7ML1 - chains A and B of the 30 polymer chains in the assembly; structure by electron microscopy, 4.00 A resolution.

[Chain A]
Protein: DNA-directed RNA polymerase subunit
From: Saccharomyces cerevisiae
Notes: EC 2.7.7.6
Reference sequence: A0A6A5Q1P2 (A0A6A5Q1P2_YEASX); residue numbers follow UniProt; this construct covers 1-1733
Sequence (1733 residues; numbered 1 to 1733; the number before each row is that of its first residue):
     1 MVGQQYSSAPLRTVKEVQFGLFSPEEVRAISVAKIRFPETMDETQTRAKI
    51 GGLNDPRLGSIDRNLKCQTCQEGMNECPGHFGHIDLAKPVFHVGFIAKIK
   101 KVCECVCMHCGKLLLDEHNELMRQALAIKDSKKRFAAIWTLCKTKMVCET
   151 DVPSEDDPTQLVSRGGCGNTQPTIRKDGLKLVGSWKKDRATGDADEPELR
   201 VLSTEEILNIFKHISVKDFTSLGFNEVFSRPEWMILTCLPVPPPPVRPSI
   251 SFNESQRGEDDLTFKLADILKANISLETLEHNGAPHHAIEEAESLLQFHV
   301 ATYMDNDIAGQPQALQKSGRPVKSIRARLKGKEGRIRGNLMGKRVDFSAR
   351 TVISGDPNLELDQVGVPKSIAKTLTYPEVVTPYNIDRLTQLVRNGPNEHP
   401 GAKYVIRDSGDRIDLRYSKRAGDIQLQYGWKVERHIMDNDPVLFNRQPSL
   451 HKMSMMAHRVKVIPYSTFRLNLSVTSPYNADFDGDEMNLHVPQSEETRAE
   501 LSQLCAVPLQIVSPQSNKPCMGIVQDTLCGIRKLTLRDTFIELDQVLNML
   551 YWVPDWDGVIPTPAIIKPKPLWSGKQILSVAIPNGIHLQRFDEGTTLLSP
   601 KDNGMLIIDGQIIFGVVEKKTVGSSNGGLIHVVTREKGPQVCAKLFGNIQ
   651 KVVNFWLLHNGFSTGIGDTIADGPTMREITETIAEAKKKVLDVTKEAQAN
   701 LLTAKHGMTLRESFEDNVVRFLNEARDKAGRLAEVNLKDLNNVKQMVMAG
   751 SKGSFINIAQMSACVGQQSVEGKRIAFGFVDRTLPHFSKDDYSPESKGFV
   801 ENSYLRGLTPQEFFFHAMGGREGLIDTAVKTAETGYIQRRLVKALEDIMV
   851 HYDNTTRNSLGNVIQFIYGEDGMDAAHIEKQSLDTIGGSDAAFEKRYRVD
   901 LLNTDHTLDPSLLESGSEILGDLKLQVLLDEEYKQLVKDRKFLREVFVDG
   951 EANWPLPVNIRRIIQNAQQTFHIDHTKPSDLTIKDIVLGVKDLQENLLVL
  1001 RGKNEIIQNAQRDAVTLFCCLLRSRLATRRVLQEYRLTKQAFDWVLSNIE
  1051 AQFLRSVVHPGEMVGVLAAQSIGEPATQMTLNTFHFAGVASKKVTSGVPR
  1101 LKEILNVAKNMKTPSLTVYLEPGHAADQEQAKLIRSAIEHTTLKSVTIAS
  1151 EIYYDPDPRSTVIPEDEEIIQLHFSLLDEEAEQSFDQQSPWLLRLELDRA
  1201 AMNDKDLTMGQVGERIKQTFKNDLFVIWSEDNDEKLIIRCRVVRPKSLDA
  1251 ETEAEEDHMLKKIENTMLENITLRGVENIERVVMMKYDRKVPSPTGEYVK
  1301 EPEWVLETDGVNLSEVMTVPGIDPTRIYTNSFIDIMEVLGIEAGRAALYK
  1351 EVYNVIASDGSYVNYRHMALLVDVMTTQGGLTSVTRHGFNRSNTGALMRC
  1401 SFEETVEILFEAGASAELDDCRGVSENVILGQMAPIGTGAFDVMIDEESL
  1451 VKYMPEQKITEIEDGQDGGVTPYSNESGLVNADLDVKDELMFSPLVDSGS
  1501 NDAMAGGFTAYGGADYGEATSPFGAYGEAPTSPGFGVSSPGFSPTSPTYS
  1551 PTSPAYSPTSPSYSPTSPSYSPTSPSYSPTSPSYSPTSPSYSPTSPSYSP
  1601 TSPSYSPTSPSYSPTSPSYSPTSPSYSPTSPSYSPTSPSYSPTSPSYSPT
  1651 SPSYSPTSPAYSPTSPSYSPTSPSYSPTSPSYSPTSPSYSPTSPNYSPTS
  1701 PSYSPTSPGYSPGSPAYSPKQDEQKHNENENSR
Not modelled in the structure: 1-2, 155-163, 188-196, 1080-1092, 1176-1186, 1244-1253, 1453-1733
Bound ions: Zn2+ site 1: C67, C70, C77, H80; Zn2+ site 2: C107, C110, C148, C167; Mg2+: D481, D483, D485

[Chain B]
Protein: DNA-directed RNA polymerase subunit beta
From: Saccharomyces cerevisiae
Notes: EC 2.7.7.6
Reference sequence: A0A6A5Q4H2 (A0A6A5Q4H2_YEASX); numbering as in UniProt (aligned over 1-1224)
Sequence (1224 residues; numbered 1 to 1224; the number before each row is that of its first residue):
     1 MSDLANSEKYYDEDPYGFEDESAPITAEDSWAVISAFFREKGLVSQQLDS
    51 FNQFVDYTLQDIICEDSTLILEQLAQHTTESDNISRKYEISFGKIYVTKP
   101 MVNESDGVTHALYPQEARLRNLTYSSGLFVDVKKRTYEAIDVPGRELKYE
   151 LIAEESEDDSESGKVFIGRLPIMLRSKNCYLSEATESDLYKLKECPFDMG
   201 GYFIINGSEKVLIAQERSAGNIVQVFKKAAPSPISHVAEIRSALEKGSRF
   251 ISTLQVKLYGREGSSARTIKATLPYIKQDIPIVIIFRALGIIPDGEILEH
   301 ICYDVNDWQMLEMLKPCVEDGFVIQDRETALDFIGRRGTALGIKKEKRIQ
   351 YAKDILQKEFLPHITQLEGFESRKAFFLGYMINRLLLCALDRKDQDDRDH
   401 FGKKRLDLAGPLLAQLFKTLFKKLTKDIFRYMQRTVEEAHDFNMKLAINA
   451 KTITSGLKYALATGNWGEQKKAMSSRAGVSQVLNRYTYSSTLSHLRRTNT
   501 PIGRDGKLAKPRQLHNTHWGLVCPAETPEGQACGLVKNLSLMSCISVGTD
   551 PMPIITFLSEWGMEPLEDYVPHQSPDATRVFVNGVWHGVHRNPARLMETL
   601 RTLRRKGDINPEVSMIRDIREKELKIFTDAGRVYRPLFIVEDDESLGHKE
   651 LKVRKGHIAKLMATEYQDIEGGFEDVEEYTWSSLLNEGLVEYIDAEEEES
   701 ILIAMQPEDLEPAEANEENDLDVDPAKRIRVSHHATTFTHCEIHPSMILG
   751 VAASIIPFPDHNQSPRNTYQSAMGKQAMGVFLTNYNVRMDTMANILYYPQ
   801 KPLGTTRAMEYLKFRELPAGQNAIVAIACYSGYNQEDSMIMNQSSIDRGL
   851 FRSLFFRSYMDQEKKYGMSITETFEKPQRTNTLRMKHGTYDKLDDDGLIA
   901 PGVRVSGEDVIIGKTTPISPDEEELGQRTAYHSKRDASTPLRSTENGIVD
   951 QVLVTTNQDGLKFVKVRVRTTKIPQIGDKFASRHGQKGTIGITYRREDMP
  1001 FTAEGIVPDLIINPHAIPSRMTVAHLIECLLSKVAALSGNEGDASPFTDI
  1051 TVEGISKLLREHGYQSRGFEVMYNGHTGKKLMAQIFFGPTYYQRLRHMVD
  1101 DKIHARARGPMQVLTRQPVEGRSRDGGLRFGEMERDCMIAHGAASFLKER
  1151 LMEASDAFRVHICGICGLMTVIAKLNHNQFECKGCDNKIDIYQIHIPYAA
  1201 KLLFQELMAMNITPRLYTDRSRDF
Not modelled in the structure: 1-19, 77-83, 139-162, 468-473, 503-508, 669-674, 715-722, 1224
Bound ions: Zn2+: C1163, C1166, C1182, C1185

[Chain A / chain B interface]
Contacting residue pairs - 338 pairs, chain A then chain B:
  Q4(A) - R1159(B)  hydrogen bond (side chain-backbone)
  Q5(A) - R1159(B)  hydrogen bond (backbone-side chain)
  Q5(A) - L1175(B)
  S7(A) - R1159(B)
  S7(A) - H1161(B)  hydrogen bond
  S7(A) - Q1193(B)  hydrogen bond
  S8(A) - N1178(B)  hydrogen bond
  A9(A) - I1191(B)
  A9(A) - Q1193(B)  hydrogen bond (backbone-side chain)
  P10(A) - I1191(B)
  P10(A) - Y1192(B)
  P10(A) - Q1193(B)  hydrogen bond (backbone-backbone)
  L11(A) - Q1193(B)
  R12(A) - Y1192(B)
  R12(A) - Q1193(B)  hydrogen bond (backbone-backbone)
  R12(A) - I1194(B)
  R12(A) - T1218(B)
  V14(A) - I1194(B)  hydrophobic
  K15(A) - Y1217(B)
  K15(A) - T1218(B)
  K15(A) - R1220(B)  hydrogen bond (backbone-side chain)
  E16(A) - L1216(B)
  E16(A) - Y1217(B)  hydrogen bond (backbone-backbone)
  E16(A) - D1219(B)
  E16(A) - R1220(B)
  E16(A) - S1221(B)  hydrogen bond
  E16(A) - R1222(B)
  V17(A) - R1215(B)
  V17(A) - L1216(B)  hydrophobic
  Q18(A) - T1213(B)
  Q18(A) - R1215(B)  hydrogen bond (backbone-backbone)
  F19(A) - T1213(B)
  F19(A) - P1214(B)  hydrophobic
  G20(A) - I1212(B)
  G20(A) - T1213(B)  hydrogen bond (backbone-side chain)
  L21(A) - N1211(B)
  L21(A) - T1213(B)  hydrogen bond (backbone-side chain)
  L21(A) - R1215(B)  hydrogen bond (backbone-side chain)
  F22(A) - M1208(B)  hydrophobic
  F22(A) - N1211(B)  hydrogen bond (backbone-backbone)
  F22(A) - T1213(B)
  E26(A) - R1215(B)  salt bridge
  A29(A) - K1183(B)
  A29(A) - G1184(B)  hydrogen bond (backbone-backbone)
  I30(A) - T1170(B)
  I30(A) - K1183(B)
  T69(A) - I1172(B)
  T69(A) - K1174(B)
  Q71(A) - N1176(B)
  M74(A) - R1116(B)  hydrogen bond
  N75(A) - R1116(B)
  N75(A) - F1158(B)
  E76(A) - R1159(B)  salt bridge
  P78(A) - K1201(B)  hydrogen bond (backbone-side chain)
  P78(A) - Q1205(B)  hydrogen bond (backbone-side chain)
  G79(A) - Q1205(B)
  F81(A) - Q1205(B)
  F81(A) - M1208(B)  hydrophobic
  F81(A) - A1209(B)
  H92(A) - M1210(B)  hydrogen bond (side chain-backbone)
  F228(A) - R1215(B)
  L236(A) - N1211(B)
  P240(A) - M1208(B)
  P240(A) - N1211(B)
  P243(A) - Q1205(B)
  P245(A) - Y1198(B)
  V246(A) - L1202(B)  hydrophobic
  V246(A) - Q1205(B)
  V246(A) - E1206(B)
  N253(A) - R935(B)  hydrogen bond
  E254(A) - R884(B)  salt bridge
  E254(A) - I918(B)
  E254(A) - E923(B)
  E254(A) - L925(B)
  E254(A) - R935(B)  salt bridge
  Q256(A) - Y866(B)  hydrogen bond
  Y303(A) - A1209(B)
  M304(A) - A1209(B)
  M304(A) - M1210(B)  hydrophobic
  I325(A) - E1206(B)
  I325(A) - A1209(B)  hydrophobic
  I325(A) - M1210(B)  hydrophobic
  R328(A) - L1114(B)
  R328(A) - E1206(B)  salt bridge
  L329(A) - L1203(B)  hydrophobic
  L329(A) - E1206(B)
  R335(A) - L1114(B)
  R335(A) - L1202(B)
  R335(A) - E1206(B)
  I336(A) - L1203(B)  hydrophobic
  R337(A) - E1132(B)  salt bridge
  G338(A) - R1129(B)
  N339(A) - Q1117(B)  hydrogen bond
  N339(A) - A1199(B)
  L340(A) - A1199(B)
  L340(A) - A1200(B)
  M341(A) - E1132(B)
  G342(A) - R1129(B)  hydrogen bond (backbone-side chain)
  G342(A) - F1130(B)
  K343(A) - Q1117(B)
  K343(A) - F1130(B)  hydrogen bond (backbone-backbone)
  K343(A) - L1151(B)  hydrogen bond (side chain-backbone)
  K343(A) - S1155(B)
  K343(A) - D1156(B)  salt bridge
  K343(A) - P1197(B)
  R344(A) - P1118(B)
  R344(A) - V1119(B)
  R344(A) - E1120(B)  salt bridge
  R344(A) - G1127(B)
  R344(A) - L1128(B)
  R344(A) - R1129(B)
  R344(A) - S1155(B)
  V345(A) - L1128(B)  hydrogen bond (backbone-backbone)
  V345(A) - R1150(B)
  D346(A) - R1106(B)  salt bridge
  D346(A) - R1108(B)
  D346(A) - P1118(B)
  D346(A) - R1150(B)  hydrogen bond (backbone-side chain)
  D346(A) - A1154(B)
  F347(A) - R1106(B)  hydrogen bond (backbone-backbone)
  F347(A) - R1108(B)
  F347(A) - R1150(B)
  S348(A) - A1105(B)
  S348(A) - R1106(B)  hydrogen bond (backbone-backbone)
  S348(A) - L1128(B)
  A349(A) - H1104(B)
  A349(A) - A1105(B)  hydrophobic
  A349(A) - L1128(B)
  R350(A) - K1102(B)
  R350(A) - I1103(B)
  R350(A) - H1104(B)  hydrogen bond (backbone-backbone)
  R350(A) - L1128(B)
  T351(A) - I1103(B)
  D356(A) - Y833(B)  hydrogen bond
  P357(A) - G832(B)
  P357(A) - Y833(B)
  P357(A) - Q835(B)
  N358(A) - Y833(B)  hydrogen bond
  L374(A) - R1106(B)
  R412(A) - R1108(B)
  E433(A) - R1108(B)  salt bridge
  L443(A) - M1138(B)  hydrophobic
  L443(A) - F1146(B)  hydrophobic
  N445(A) - E1134(B)
  Q447(A) - R1129(B)
  Q447(A) - E1134(B)
  P448(A) - M1133(B)
  S449(A) - M1133(B)
  S449(A) - E1134(B)
  S449(A) - C1137(B)  hydrogen bond (backbone-side chain)
  H451(A) - C1137(B)  hydrogen bond (backbone-side chain)
  K452(A) - A1140(B)
  K452(A) - H1141(B)  hydrogen bond (backbone-side chain)
  M455(A) - E1134(B)
  M455(A) - C1137(B)  hydrophobic
  M455(A) - M1138(B)  hydrophobic
  M455(A) - H1141(B)  hydrogen bond (backbone-side chain)
  Y465(A) - Q975(B)
  Y465(A) - I976(B)  hydrophobic
  S466(A) - Q975(B)
  S466(A) - V1099(B)
  S466(A) - I1103(B)
  T467(A) - I976(B)
  T467(A) - G977(B)
  R469(A) - G991(B)  hydrogen bond (side chain-backbone)
  L472(A) - Q835(B)
  L472(A) - E836(B)
  D481(A) - E836(B)
  F482(A) - Q835(B)
  F482(A) - E836(B)  hydrogen bond (backbone-backbone)
  F482(A) - D837(B)
  F482(A) - S838(B)
  F482(A) - T989(B)
  D483(A) - K979(B)
  D483(A) - K987(B)
  G484(A) - K979(B)
  G484(A) - T989(B)
  E486(A) - K1102(B)  salt bridge
  N488(A) - L1128(B)
  H490(A) - F1130(B)
  V491(A) - R1150(B)  hydrogen bond (backbone-side chain)
  P492(A) - E1149(B)
  P492(A) - R1150(B)
  Q493(A) - E1149(B)  hydrogen bond (backbone-side chain)
  E496(A) - S1145(B)  hydrogen bond
  T497(A) - F1146(B)
  T497(A) - E1149(B)
  E500(A) - A1143(B)
  E500(A) - A1144(B)  hydrogen bond (side chain-backbone)
  E500(A) - S1145(B)  hydrogen bond
  E500(A) - F1146(B)  hydrogen bond (side chain-backbone)
  L501(A) - F1146(B)  hydrophobic
  L504(A) - H1141(B)
  C505(A) - M1138(B)  hydrophobic
  C505(A) - H1141(B)
  Q525(A) - Q835(B)
  Q525(A) - E836(B)  hydrogen bond
  Q525(A) - H1015(B)
  D526(A) - C829(B)
  D526(A) - Q835(B)
  D526(A) - N1013(B)  hydrogen bond
  D526(A) - H1015(B)  salt bridge
  T527(A) - Q835(B)
  C529(A) - H1015(B)
  L657(A) - C829(B)  hydrophobic
  L658(A) - Y830(B)
  L658(A) - S831(B)
  L658(A) - N1074(B)
  H659(A) - N1074(B)
  H659(A) - T1077(B)
  N660(A) - M1082(B)  hydrogen bond (backbone-backbone)
  N660(A) - A1083(B)  hydrogen bond (backbone-backbone)
  G661(A) - L1081(B)
  G661(A) - A1083(B)
  F662(A) - A828(B)
  F662(A) - C829(B)  hydrogen bond (backbone-backbone)
  S663(A) - I827(B)  hydrogen bond (side chain-backbone)
  S663(A) - Q1084(B)
  S663(A) - I1085(B)
  S663(A) - F1086(B)  hydrogen bond (side chain-backbone)
  T664(A) - P1014(B)
  T664(A) - F1086(B)
  G665(A) - F1069(B)
  G665(A) - F1086(B)
  I666(A) - L1026(B)  hydrophobic
  I666(A) - I1027(B)  hydrophobic
  I666(A) - F1086(B)
  I670(A) - R1067(B)
  M746(A) - H1015(B)
  M746(A) - P1018(B)  hydrophobic
  S751(A) - H1015(B)  hydrogen bond
  K752(A) - H1015(B)
  N757(A) - P1018(B)
  N757(A) - S1019(B)  hydrogen bond (side chain-backbone)
  N757(A) - M1021(B)
  Q760(A) - M1021(B)
  M761(A) - V1023(B)  hydrophobic
  E771(A) - Q513(B)
  I775(A) - N516(B)
  A776(A) - N516(B)
  G778(A) - H515(B)
  G778(A) - N516(B)  hydrogen bond (backbone-side chain)
  F779(A) - N516(B)
  F779(A) - T517(B)
  F779(A) - E699(B)
  V780(A) - E699(B)
  R782(A) - E698(B)  hydrogen bond (side chain-backbone)
  R782(A) - E699(B)  hydrogen bond (side chain-backbone)
  R782(A) - S700(B)
  R782(A) - I701(B)  hydrogen bond (side chain-backbone)
  T783(A) - N516(B)  hydrogen bond (backbone-side chain)
  P785(A) - I701(B)
  P785(A) - L702(B)
  P785(A) - I703(B)  hydrogen bond (backbone-backbone)
  H786(A) - W519(B)
  H786(A) - L702(B)
  H786(A) - I703(B)
  H786(A) - M705(B)
  H786(A) - E742(B)  salt bridge
  E795(A) - V731(B)
  E801(A) - I729(B)
  N802(A) - R728(B)
  N802(A) - I729(B)  hydrogen bond (side chain-backbone)
  Y804(A) - H761(B)
  Y804(A) - N762(B)
  Y804(A) - Q763(B)
  Y804(A) - M1021(B)  hydrophobic
  Y804(A) - V1023(B)  hydrophobic
  L805(A) - H761(B)  hydrogen bond (backbone-side chain)
  L805(A) - V1052(B)
  R806(A) - P725(B)  hydrogen bond (side chain-backbone)
  R806(A) - A726(B)
  R806(A) - K727(B)  hydrogen bond (side chain-backbone)
  R806(A) - R728(B)
  R806(A) - I729(B)
  R806(A) - H761(B)
  G807(A) - R728(B)
  G807(A) - D760(B)
  G807(A) - H761(B)  hydrogen bond (backbone-side chain)
  L808(A) - R728(B)
  L808(A) - D760(B)  hydrogen bond (backbone-backbone)
  L808(A) - F1047(B)
  T809(A) - R728(B)
  T809(A) - I729(B)
  T809(A) - R730(B)
  T809(A) - F1047(B)
  P810(A) - M705(B)  hydrophobic
  P810(A) - P745(B)  hydrophobic
  P810(A) - F1047(B)
  Q811(A) - M705(B)
  E812(A) - I729(B)
  F813(A) - P759(B)
  F813(A) - D760(B)
  F813(A) - N767(B)
  F813(A) - F1047(B)  hydrophobic
  F814(A) - W519(B)  hydrophobic
  H816(A) - N762(B)
  H816(A) - Q763(B)
  H816(A) - S764(B)  hydrogen bond (backbone-side chain)
  A817(A) - P524(B)
  A817(A) - S764(B)
  M818(A) - L514(B)
  G820(A) - S764(B)
  R821(A) - R512(B)  hydrogen bond (side chain-backbone)
  R821(A) - L514(B)
  R821(A) - T527(B)
  L824(A) - Y769(B)
  I825(A) - R512(B)
  I825(A) - Q513(B)
  I825(A) - C533(B)  hydrophobic
  Q838(A) - M1133(B)
  V842(A) - D1136(B)
  E846(A) - R1135(B)  salt bridge
  V1066(A) - I1139(B)  hydrophobic
  Q1070(A) - D1136(B)
  Q1070(A) - C1137(B)
  L1409(A) - L1207(B)  hydrophobic
  F1410(A) - M1210(B)  hydrophobic
  F1410(A) - I1212(B)  hydrophobic
  D1420(A) - R1220(B)
  V1424(A) - I1139(B)  hydrophobic
  V1428(A) - R1135(B)
  V1428(A) - L1151(B)
  I1429(A) - P1197(B)
  I1429(A) - A1200(B)
  L1430(A) - H1195(B)
  L1430(A) - I1196(B)
  L1430(A) - P1197(B)
  G1431(A) - M1152(B)
  G1431(A) - P1197(B)
  M1433(A) - S1145(B)
  I1436(A) - G1142(B)
  I1436(A) - A1144(B)
  G1437(A) - G1142(B)
  T1438(A) - G1142(B)  hydrogen bond (backbone-backbone)
  T1438(A) - A1144(B)  hydrogen bond (side chain-backbone)
  T1438(A) - S1145(B)  hydrogen bond
  G1439(A) - A1144(B)
Interface residues without a listed pair, chain A (202 interface residues in all): T13, V27, V32, N64, C70, C77, F95, W233, C238, L239, P242, P248, R257, V352, S354, G355, P367, I370, T373, T375, T475, A480, Q510, V524, G667, D668, N742, V743, G753, F787, S788, A828, R839, K843, M1063, L1418, A1434
Interface residues without a listed pair, chain B (192 interface residues in all): H400, G530, G534, L749, P765, T768, N834, K864, E922, E924, G926, R928, G988, I990, I992, I1017, L1030, E1053, H1076, D1100, A1107, Q1112, V1113, T1115, G1131, L1147, K1148, A1157, L1168, A1173, F1180, F1204

[Overview]
202 residues of chain A and 192 residues of chain B are in contact; the contacts include 72 hydrogen bonds and
14 salt bridges. Polar pairs include E26(A)-R1215(B), E76(A)-R1159(B) and E254(A)-R884(B). The Zn2+ site 1 is
built by C67(A), C70(A), C77(A) and H80(A).
Chain A is DNA-directed RNA polymerase subunit and chain B is DNA-directed RNA polymerase subunit beta, both
from Saccharomyces cerevisiae; the structure, RNA polymerase II pre-initiation complex (PIC2), was determined
by electron microscopy, deposited together with 7MEI, 7MK9, 7MKA, 7ML0, 7ML2, 7ML3 and 7ML4.
